Entry 1FZE (X-ray diffraction, 3.00 A resolution); this record covers chains A and C of the 6 polymer chains in the assembly.

Chain A:
Protein: Fibrinogen
From: Homo sapiens
Notes: fragment: fragment d
Reference sequence: P02671 (FIBA_HUMAN); residues 111-197 here correspond to UniProt positions 130-216 (UniProt number = residue number + 19)
Sequence (87 residues; row label = number of the first residue in the row):
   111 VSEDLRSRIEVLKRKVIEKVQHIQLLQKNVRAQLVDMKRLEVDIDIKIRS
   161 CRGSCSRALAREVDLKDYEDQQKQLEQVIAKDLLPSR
Not modelled in the structure: 111-113, 195-197

Chain C:
Protein: Fibrinogen
From: Homo sapiens
Notes: fragment: fragment d
Reference sequence: P02679 (FIBG_HUMAN); residues 89-406 here correspond to UniProt positions 115-432 (UniProt number = residue number + 26)
Sequence (319 residues; row label = number of the first residue in the row):
    88 KMLEEIMKYEASILTHDSSIRYLQEIYNSNNQKIVNLKEKVAQLEAQCQE
   138 PCKDTVQIHDITGKDCQDIANKGAKQSGLYFIKPLKANQQFLVYCEIDGS
   188 GNGWTVFQKRLDGSVDFKKNWIQYKEGFGHLSPTGTTEFWLGNEKIHLIS
   238 TQSAIPYALRVELEDWNGRTSTADYAMFKVGPEADKYRLTYAYFAGGDAG
   288 DAFDGFDFGDDPSDKFFTSHNGMQFSTWDNDNDKFEGNCAEQDGSGWWMN
   338 KCHAGHLNGVYYQGGTYSKASTPNGYDNGIIWATWKTRWYSMKKTTMKII
   388 PFNRLTIGEGQQHHLGGAK
Not modelled in the structure: 88-91, 395-406
Disulfide bonds: Cys-153/Cys-182, Cys-326/Cys-339
Bound ions: Ca2+ site 1: Glu-132 (shared with 3 residues of chain B); Ca2+ site 2: Asp-318, Asp-320, Phe-322, Gly-324
Curated features (UniProtKB/Swiss-Prot):
  - region: Thr-374 to Glu-396 (Gamma-chain polymerization, binding amino end of another fibrin alpha chain), Gly-397 to Lys-406 (Platelet aggregation and Staphylococcus clumping)
  - binding site (Ca(2+)): Asp-318, Asp-320, Phe-322, Gly-324
  - glycosylation: Asn-308 (N-linked (GlcNAc...) asparagine)
  - cross-link: Gln-398 (Isoglutamyl lysine isopeptide (Gln-Lys) (interchain with K-432)), Lys-406 (Isoglutamyl lysine isopeptide (Lys-Gln) (interchain with Q-424))

Interface between chain A and chain C:
Residue-residue contacts (25):
  Leu-115(A) with Glu-92(C)
  Leu-122(A) with Glu-97(C)
  Lys-129(A) with Asp-104(C), salt bridge
  His-132(A) with Ile-107(C)
  Ile-133(A) with Ile-107(C), hydrophobic
  Leu-136(A) with Gln-111(C)
  Asn-139(A) with Tyr-114(C), hydrogen bond
  Gln-143(A) with Tyr-114(C), hydrogen bond (side chain-backbone); Asn-117(C); Asn-118(C), hydrogen bond; Ile-121(C)
  Asp-146(A) with Ile-121(C); Lys-125(C), salt bridge
  Leu-150(A) with Ile-121(C), hydrophobic; Leu-124(C), hydrophobic
  Ile-154(A) with Val-128(C), hydrophobic
  Lys-157(A) with Glu-132(C), salt bridge
  Ser-160(A) with Cys-135(C)
  Cys-161(A) with Cys-135(C), disulfide
  Gly-163(A) with Glu-137(C); Pro-138(C); Cys-139(C)
  Ser-164(A) with Cys-135(C); Gln-136(C); Glu-137(C), hydrogen bond (side chain-backbone)
Also at the interface, not in a pair above, chain A (21 interface residues in all): Arg-118, Val-126, Val-140, Met-147, Cys-165
Also at the interface, not in a pair above, chain C (20 interface residues in all): Ile-100, Leu-110
Inter-chain disulfides: Cys-161(A)/Cys-135(C)

Summary:
21 residues of chain A face 20 of chain C across their interface, with 1 disulfide bond, 4 hydrogen bonds and
3 salt bridges. Polar contacts include Lys-129(A)/Asp-104(C), Asp-146(A)/Lys-125(C) and Lys-157(A)/Glu-132(C).
From UniProt: 4 Ca2+-binding residues on chain C.
Chain A is Fibrinogen and chain C is Fibrinogen, both from Homo sapiens; the structure, Crystal structure of
fragment double-D from human fibrin, was determined by X-ray diffraction together with 1FZF and 1FZG from the
same study.
